PDB entry 2RM0 | solution NMR | chains W and P

[Chain W]
Protein: Transcription elongation regulator 1
Organism: Mus musculus
Notes: fragment: WW 2 domain, sequence database residues 430-466
Reference sequence: Q8CGF7 (TCRG1_MOUSE); residues 1-37 here correspond to UniProt positions 430-466 (UniProt number = residue number + 429)
Chain sequence (37 residues; numbered 1 to 37; the number before each row is that of its first residue):
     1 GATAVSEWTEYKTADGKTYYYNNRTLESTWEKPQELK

[Chain P]
Protein: Formin-1
Notes: fragment: sequence database residues, 880-888
Reference sequence: Q05860 (FMN1_MOUSE); residues 101-109 here correspond to UniProt positions 880-888 (UniProt number = residue number + 779)
Chain sequence (9 residues; row label = number of the first residue in the row):
   101 PPPLIPPPP

[Chain W / chain P interface]
Contacting residue pairs (9; chain W residue first):
  Tyr11(W) - Pro103(P)
  Lys12(W) - Pro102(P)
  Tyr19(W) - Pro103(P)
  Tyr19(W) - Ile105(P)
  Tyr21(W) - Pro103(P)
  Glu27(W) - Pro106(P)
  Ser28(W) - Pro106(P)
  Trp30(W) - Ile105(P)
  Trp30(W) - Pro106(P)
Interface residues without a listed pair, chain W (9 interface residues in all): Thr13, Thr29
Interface residues without a listed pair, chain P (5 interface residues in all): Leu104

[Overview]
9 residues of chain W face 5 of chain P across their interface.
Chain W is Transcription elongation regulator 1 (Mus musculus) and chain P is Formin-1; the structure,
FBP28WW2 domain in complex with a PPPLIPPPP peptide, was determined by solution NMR, deposited together with
2JUP and 2RLY.
